Entry 7E9G (electron microscopy, 3.50 A resolution); this record covers chains R and S of the 8 polymer chains in the assembly.

# Chain R (and S)
Protein: Metabotropic glutamate receptor 2
Organism: Homo sapiens
Notes: engineered mutation(s): S601A; chain S of this document is another copy of the same molecule, construct and numbering; everything in this record applies to it too
UniProtKB: Q14416 (GRM2_HUMAN); numbering as in UniProt (aligned over 19-825)
Sequence (817 residues; numbered 9 to 825; the number before each row is that of its first residue):
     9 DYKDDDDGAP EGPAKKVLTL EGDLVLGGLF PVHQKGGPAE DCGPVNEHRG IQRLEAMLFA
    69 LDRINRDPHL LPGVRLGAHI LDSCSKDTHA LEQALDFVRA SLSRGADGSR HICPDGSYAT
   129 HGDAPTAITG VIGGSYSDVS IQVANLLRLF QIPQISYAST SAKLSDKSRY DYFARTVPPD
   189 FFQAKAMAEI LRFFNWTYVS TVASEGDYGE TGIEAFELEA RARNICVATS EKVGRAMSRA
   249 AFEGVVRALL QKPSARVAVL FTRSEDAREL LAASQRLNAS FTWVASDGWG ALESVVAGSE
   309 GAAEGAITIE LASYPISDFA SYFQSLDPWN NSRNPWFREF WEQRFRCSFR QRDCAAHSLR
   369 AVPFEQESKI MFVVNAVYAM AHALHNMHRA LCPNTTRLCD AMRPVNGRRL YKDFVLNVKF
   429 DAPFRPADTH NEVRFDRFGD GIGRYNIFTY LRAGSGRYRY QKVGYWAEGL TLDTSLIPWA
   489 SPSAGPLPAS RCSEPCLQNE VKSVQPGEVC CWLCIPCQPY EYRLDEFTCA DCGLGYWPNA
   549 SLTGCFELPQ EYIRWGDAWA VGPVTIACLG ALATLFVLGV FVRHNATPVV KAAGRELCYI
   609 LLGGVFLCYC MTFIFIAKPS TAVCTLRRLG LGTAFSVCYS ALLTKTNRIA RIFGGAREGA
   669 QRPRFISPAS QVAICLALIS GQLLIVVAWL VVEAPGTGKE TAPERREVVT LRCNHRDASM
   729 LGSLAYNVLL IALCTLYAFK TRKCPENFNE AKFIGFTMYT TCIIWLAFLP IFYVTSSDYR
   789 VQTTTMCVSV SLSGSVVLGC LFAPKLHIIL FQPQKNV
Unresolved in the structure: 9-22, 111-135, 817-825 (chain S: 9-22, 111-133, 658-674, 818-825)
Cystine bridges: Cys50-Cys92, Cys234-Cys518, Cys355-Cys362, Cys400-Cys407, Cys500-Cys519, Cys504-Cys522, Cys525-Cys537, Cys540-Cys553, Cys632-Cys721
Construct notes: expression tag (9-18); conflict Ala601 (Ser in Q14416)
Residues lining bound ligands:
  - 40F ((1S,2S,5R,6S)-2-aminobicyclo[3.1.0]hexane-2,6-dicarboxylic acid): Arg57, Arg61, Ser143, Tyr144, Ser145, Ala166, Ser167, Thr168, Tyr216, Arg271, Asp295, Gly296, Lys377
  - HZR (1-butyl-3-chloranyl-4-(4-phenylpiperidin-1-yl)pyridin-2-one): Leu639, Phe643, Tyr647, Arg724, Met728, Leu732, Asn735, Ile739, Trp773, Leu774, Leu777, Phe780, Ser784

# Chain R / chain S interface
Pairs across the interface (40):
  Asp95(R) - Arg177(S)  salt bridge
  Thr96(R) - Arg156(S)
  Leu99(R) - Asn153(S)
  Leu99(R) - Arg156(S)
  Leu99(R) - Leu157(S)
  Glu100(R) - Leu157(S)
  Leu103(R) - Leu157(S)
  Leu103(R) - Phe158(S)  hydrophobic
  Arg107(R) - Leu110(S)
  Leu110(R) - Leu103(S)  hydrophobic
  Leu110(R) - Arg107(S)
  Leu110(R) - Leu110(S)
  Leu110(R) - Phe158(S)  hydrophobic
  Asn153(R) - Leu99(S)
  Asn153(R) - Gln150(S)  hydrogen bond
  Leu154(R) - Leu154(S)  hydrophobic
  Leu154(R) - Leu157(S)  hydrophobic
  Arg156(R) - Thr96(S)
  Arg156(R) - Leu99(S)
  Leu157(R) - Leu99(S)
  Leu157(R) - Glu100(S)
  Leu157(R) - Leu103(S)  hydrophobic
  Leu157(R) - Leu154(S)  hydrophobic
  Phe158(R) - Leu103(S)  hydrophobic
  Arg177(R) - Asp95(S)  salt bridge
  Arg177(R) - Glu213(S)  salt bridge
  Arg177(R) - Arg243(S)
  Glu222(R) - Lys240(S)  salt bridge
  Lys240(R) - Glu222(S)  salt bridge
  Glu516(R) - Glu516(S)  hydrogen bond (side chain-backbone)
  Arg750(R) - Phe761(S)
  Phe764(R) - Phe764(S)  hydrophobic
  Ile772(R) - Ile771(S)  hydrophobic
  Ala775(R) - Ile772(S)  hydrophobic
  Ile779(R) - Ala775(S)
  Ile779(R) - Ile779(S)  hydrophobic
  Val782(R) - Ile779(S)  hydrophobic
  Val782(R) - Val789(S)  hydrophobic
  Val782(R) - Thr793(S)
  Thr783(R) - Ile779(S)
Interface residues without a listed pair, chain R (31 interface residues in all): Gln150, Arg243, Pro514, Gly515, Lys751, Tyr767, Ile771, Leu774
Interface residues without a listed pair, chain S (36 interface residues in all): Ser176, Pro514, Gly515, Thr768, Thr783, Leu800, Val804, Cys808, His815

# Overview
31 residues of chain R and 36 residues of chain S are in contact; the contacts include 2 hydrogen bonds and 5
salt bridges. Among the polar pairs are Asp95(R)-Arg177(S), Arg177(R)-Glu213(S) and Glu222(R)-Lys240(S). Bound
to chain R: compound 40F and compound HZR.
Both chains are Metabotropic glutamate receptor 2 (Homo sapiens). Entry 7E9G (Cryo-EM structure of Gi-bound
metabotropic glutamate receptor mGlu2) was determined by electron microscopy, deposited together with 7E9H.
